Entry 1FGT (X-ray diffraction, 1.62 A resolution); this record covers chain A.

== Chain A ==
Molecule: Seed lipoxygenase-1
Organism: Glycine max
Notes: EC 1.13.11.12
UniProtKB: P08170 (LOX1_SOYBN); residue numbers follow UniProt; this construct covers 1-839
Chain sequence (839 residues; each row starts with the number of its first residue):
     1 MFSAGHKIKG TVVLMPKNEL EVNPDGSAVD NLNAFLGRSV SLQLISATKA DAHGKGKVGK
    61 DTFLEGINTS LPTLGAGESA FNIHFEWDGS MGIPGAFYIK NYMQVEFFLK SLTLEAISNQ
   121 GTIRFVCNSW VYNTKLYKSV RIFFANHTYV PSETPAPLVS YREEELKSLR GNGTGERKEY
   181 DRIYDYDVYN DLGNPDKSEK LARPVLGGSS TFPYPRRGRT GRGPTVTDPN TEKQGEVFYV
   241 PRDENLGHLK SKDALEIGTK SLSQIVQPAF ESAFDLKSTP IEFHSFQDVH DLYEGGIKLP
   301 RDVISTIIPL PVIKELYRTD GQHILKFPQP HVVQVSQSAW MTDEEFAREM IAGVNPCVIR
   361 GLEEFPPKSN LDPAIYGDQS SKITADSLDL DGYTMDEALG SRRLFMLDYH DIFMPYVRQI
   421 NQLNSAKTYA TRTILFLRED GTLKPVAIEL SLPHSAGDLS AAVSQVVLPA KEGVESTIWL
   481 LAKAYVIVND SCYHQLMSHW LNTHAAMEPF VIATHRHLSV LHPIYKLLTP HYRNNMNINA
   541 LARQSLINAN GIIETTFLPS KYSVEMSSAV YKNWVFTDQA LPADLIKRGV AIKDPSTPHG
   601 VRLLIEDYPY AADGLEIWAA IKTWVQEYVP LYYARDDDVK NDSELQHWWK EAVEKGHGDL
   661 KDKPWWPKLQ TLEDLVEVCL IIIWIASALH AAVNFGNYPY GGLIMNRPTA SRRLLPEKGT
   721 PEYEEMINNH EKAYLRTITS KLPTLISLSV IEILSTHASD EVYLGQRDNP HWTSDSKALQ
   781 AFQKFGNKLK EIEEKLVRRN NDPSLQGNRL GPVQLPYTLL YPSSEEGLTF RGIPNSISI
Not modelled in the structure: 1-6, 21-31, 116-121
Differences from the reference sequence: engineered mutation N697 (Gln in P08170)
Bound ions: Fe ion: H499, H504, H690, I839
Swiss-Prot annotation at these positions:
  - binding site (Fe cation): H499, H504, H690, N694, I839
  - mutagenesis: H494 (H494Q: 37% of wild-type activity; H494S: 8% of wild-type activity), Q495 (Q495A: Reduces catalytic activity; Q495E: No effect on catalytic activity), H499 (H499Q: Inactive), H504 (H504Q/S: Inactive), H517 (H517Q: 33% of wild-type activity), H522 (H522Q: 1% of wild-type activity), H531 (H531Q: 20% of wild-type activity), A542 (A542G: Changes reaction profile to produce almost equal amounts of 13S- and 9R-hydroperoxyoctadecadienoate; A542S: Little effect on reaction profile; A542T/V: Complete loss of activity), L546 (L546A: Reduces catalytic efficiency more than 14000-fold; when associated with A-754), I553 (I553G: Reduces catalytic efficiency 230-fold), H690 (H690Q: Inactive), N694 (N694G: Reduces catalytic efficiency 5-fold), 1 further mutagenesis entry in UniProt
Reported in the primary citation:
  - conformationally variable residues (order/disorder transition, side-chain flip): Q495, N694, N697
  - contacts within the chain: N694-N697 (hydrogen bond)
  - mutagenesis - Q495A, Q697N: decreased catalytic activity
  - Fe ion coordination: H499, H504, H690, I839
  - mutagenesis - Q495N: abolished expression
  - catalytic residues: Q495 (proposed by the authors, not directly observed)
  - mutagenesis - Q495E: unchanged catalytic activity

== In short ==
The Fe ion site is built by H499, H504, H690 and I839. Curated annotation (UniProt) lists 5 Fe cation-binding
residues and 13 mutagenesis sites. The paper reports the catalytic residue Q495; Q495A and Q697N reduce
catalytic activity; 4 substitutions were tested in all.
Chain A is Seed lipoxygenase-1 (Glycine max); the structure, Lipoxygenase-1 (soybean) at 100K, Q697N mutant,
was determined by X-ray diffraction, deposited together with 1FGM, 1F8N, 1FGO, 1FGQ and 1FGR.
